PDB entry 6ATF | X-ray diffraction, 1.90 A resolution | chains A and C of the 3 polymer chains in the assembly

== Chain A ==
Protein: HLA class II histocompatibility antigen, DR alpha chain
Source organism: Homo sapiens
Reference sequence: P01903 (DRA_HUMAN); residues 1-181 here correspond to UniProt positions 26-206 (UniProt number = residue number + 25)
Chain sequence (189 residues; row label = number of the first residue in the row):
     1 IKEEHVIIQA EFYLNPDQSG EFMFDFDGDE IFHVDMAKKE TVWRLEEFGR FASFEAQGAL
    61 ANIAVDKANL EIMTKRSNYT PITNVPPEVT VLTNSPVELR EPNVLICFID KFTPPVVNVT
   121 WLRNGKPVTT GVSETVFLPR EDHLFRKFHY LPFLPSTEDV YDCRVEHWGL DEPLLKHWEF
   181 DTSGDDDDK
Unresolved in the structure: 1-2, 183-189
Construct notes: expression tag (182-189)
Disulfides: Cys-107/Cys-163
Covalently attached groups: N-acetylglucosamine (NAG) linked to Asn-78, Asn-118
Swiss-Prot annotation at these positions:
  - region: Glu-179 to Asp-181 (Connecting peptide)
  - site: Gln-9 (Self- and pathogen-derived peptide antigen), Gly-49 (Self-peptide antigen), Phe-51 (Self- and pathogen-derived peptide antigen), Ala-52 (Self-peptide antigen), Ser-53 (Self- and pathogen-derived peptide antigen), Glu-55 (Pathogen-derived peptide antigen), Asn-62 (Self- and pathogen-derived peptide antigen), Asn-69 (Pathogen-derived peptide antigen), Arg-76 (Self- and pathogen-derived peptide antigen)
  - glycosylation (N-linked (GlcNAc...) asparagine): Asn-78, Asn-118

== Chain C ==
Protein: Vimentin59-71
Chain sequence (13 residues; row label = number of the first residue in the row):
     1 GVYATRSSAV RLR

== Chain A / chain C interface ==
Pairs across the interface (33):
  Gln-9(A) / Thr-5(C)
  Gln-9(A) / Arg-6(C)  hydrogen bond (side chain-backbone)
  Glu-11(A) / Ser-8(C)  hydrogen bond
  Phe-22(A) / Thr-5(C)
  Phe-24(A) / Ala-4(C)
  Ile-31(A) / Tyr-3(C)
  Phe-32(A) / Tyr-3(C)  hydrophobic
  Trp-43(A) / Tyr-3(C)  hydrophobic
  Phe-51(A) / Gly-1(C)
  Ala-52(A) / Gly-1(C)
  Ala-52(A) / Tyr-3(C)  hydrophobic
  Ser-53(A) / Gly-1(C)  hydrogen bond (backbone-backbone)
  Ser-53(A) / Val-2(C)
  Ser-53(A) / Tyr-3(C)  hydrogen bond (backbone-backbone)
  Phe-54(A) / Tyr-3(C)
  Phe-54(A) / Thr-5(C)
  Asn-62(A) / Thr-5(C)
  Asn-62(A) / Arg-6(C)  hydrogen bond (side chain-backbone)
  Asn-62(A) / Ser-7(C)
  Asn-62(A) / Ser-8(C)  hydrogen bond (side chain-backbone)
  Val-65(A) / Ser-8(C)
  Val-65(A) / Ala-9(C)
  Asp-66(A) / Ser-8(C)
  Ala-68(A) / Arg-13(C)
  Asn-69(A) / Ala-9(C)  hydrogen bond (side chain-backbone)
  Asn-69(A) / Val-10(C)
  Asn-69(A) / Arg-11(C)  hydrogen bond (side chain-backbone)
  Ile-72(A) / Val-10(C)  hydrophobic
  Ile-72(A) / Arg-11(C)
  Ile-72(A) / Leu-12(C)
  Ile-72(A) / Arg-13(C)
  Met-73(A) / Arg-11(C)
  Arg-76(A) / Leu-12(C)  hydrogen bond (side chain-backbone)
Other interface residues (no listed pair), chain A (20 interface residues in all): Gly-58

== In short ==
20 residues of chain A and 13 residues of chain C are in contact; the contacts include 9 hydrogen bonds. Polar
pairs include Gln-9(A)/Arg-6(C), Glu-11(A)/Ser-8(C) and Asn-62(A)/Arg-6(C). Covalently linked
N-acetylglucosamine: at Asn-78(A) and Asn-118(A).
Chain A is HLA class II histocompatibility antigen, DR alpha chain (Homo sapiens) and chain C is
Vimentin59-71; the structure, HLA-DRB1*1402 in complex with Vimentin59-71, was determined by X-ray diffraction
(same publication as 6ATZ and 6ATI).
